8U9Q - chains E and G of the 7 polymer chains in the assembly; structure by electron microscopy, 4.30 A resolution (low resolution: residue-level contacts below are approximate; hydrogen-bond / salt-bridge calls are withheld).

== Chain E ==
Name: Cell division control protein 48
Organism: Saccharomyces cerevisiae
Notes: EC 3.6.4.6
UniProt: P25694 (CDC48_YEAST); residues 1-835 here = UniProt positions 1-835
Chain sequence (835 residues; numbered 1 to 835; the number before each row is that of its first residue):
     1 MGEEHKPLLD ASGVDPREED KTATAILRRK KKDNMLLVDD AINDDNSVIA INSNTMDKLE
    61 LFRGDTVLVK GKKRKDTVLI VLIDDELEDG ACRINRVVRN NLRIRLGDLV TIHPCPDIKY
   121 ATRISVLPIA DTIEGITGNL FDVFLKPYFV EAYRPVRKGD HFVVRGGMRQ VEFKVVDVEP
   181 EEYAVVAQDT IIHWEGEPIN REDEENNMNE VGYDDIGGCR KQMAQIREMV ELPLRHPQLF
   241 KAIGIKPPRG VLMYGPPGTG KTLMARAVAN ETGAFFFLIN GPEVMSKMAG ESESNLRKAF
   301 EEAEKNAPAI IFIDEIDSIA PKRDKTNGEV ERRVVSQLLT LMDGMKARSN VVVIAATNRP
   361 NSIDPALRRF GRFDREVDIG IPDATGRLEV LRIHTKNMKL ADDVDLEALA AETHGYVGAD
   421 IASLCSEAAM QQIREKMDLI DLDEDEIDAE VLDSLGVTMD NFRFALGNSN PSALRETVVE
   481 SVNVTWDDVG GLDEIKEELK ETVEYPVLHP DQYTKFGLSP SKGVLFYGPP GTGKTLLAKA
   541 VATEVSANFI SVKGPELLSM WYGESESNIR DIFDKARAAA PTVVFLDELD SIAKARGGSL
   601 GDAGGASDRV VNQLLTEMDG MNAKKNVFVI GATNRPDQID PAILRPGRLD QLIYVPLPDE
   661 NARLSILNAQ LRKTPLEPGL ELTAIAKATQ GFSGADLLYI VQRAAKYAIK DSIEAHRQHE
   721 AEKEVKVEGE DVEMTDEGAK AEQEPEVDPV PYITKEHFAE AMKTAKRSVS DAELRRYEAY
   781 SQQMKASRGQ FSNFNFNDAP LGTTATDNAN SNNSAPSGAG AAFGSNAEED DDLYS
Unresolved in the structure: 1-210, 381-382, 414-419, 439-449, 469-480, 658, 714-751, 788-835
Swiss-Prot annotation at these positions:
  - binding site (ATP): Pro257 to Leu263, Asn358, His394, Gly531 to Leu536
  - modified residue: Ser472 (Phosphoserine), Ser519 (Phosphoserine), Thr735 (Phosphothreonine), Ser770 (Phosphoserine)
  - cross-link (Glycyl lysine isopeptide (Lys-Gly)): Lys305 (interchain with G-Cter in ubiquitin), Lys322 (interchain with G-Cter in ubiquitin), Lys346 (interchain with G-Cter in ubiquitin), Lys522 (interchain with G-Cter in ubiquitin), Lys539 (interchain with G-Cter in ubiquitin), Lys594 (interchain with G-Cter in ubiquitin), Lys673 (interchain with G-Cter in ubiquitin)
What the authors report for this chain:
  - catalytic residues: Glu315, Arg369, Arg372, Glu588, Arg645, Arg648 (citing earlier work)

== Chain G ==
Name: Substrate
Organism: Saccharomyces cerevisiae
Chain sequence (22 residues; each row starts with the number of its first residue):
     1 AAAAAAAAAA AAAVAVAVAV AA

== Chain E / chain G interface ==
Residue-residue contacts - 5 pairs, chain E then chain G:
  Met560(E) - Ala21(G)
  Met560(E) - Ala22(G)
  Trp561(E) - Ala19(G)
  Trp561(E) - Val20(G)
  Asp602(E) - Ala22(G)
Interface residues without a listed pair, chain E (5 interface residues in all): Asn327, Tyr562
Interface residues without a listed pair, chain G (5 interface residues in all): Ala11

== Overview ==
The chain E/chain G interface involves 5 residues from each chain. Curated annotation (UniProt) lists 15
ATP-binding residues on chain E. The paper reports catalytic residues Glu315(E), Arg369(E) and Arg372(E) among
others.
Chain E is Cell division control protein 48 and chain G is Substrate, both from Saccharomyces cerevisiae; the
structure, Cdc48-Shp1 unfolding native substrate, Class 6, was determined by electron microscopy together with
8U7T, 8U8I, 8U9C, 8U9P, 8U9Z, 8UA0 and 3 further entries from the same study.
